Entry 2PPB (X-ray diffraction, 3.00 A resolution); this record covers chains G and D of the 8 polymer chains in the assembly.

# Chain G
Molecule: 23-nt DNA strand
Sequence (23 nucleotides; numbered 1 to 23; the number before each row is that of its first residue):
     1 CCCTGTCTGG CGTTCGCGCG CCG

# Chain D
Molecule: DNA-directed RNA polymerase beta' chain
Source organism: Thermus thermophilus
Notes: EC 2.7.7.6
Reference sequence: Q8RQE8 (RPOC_THET8); residue numbers follow UniProt; this construct covers 1-1524
Chain sequence (1524 residues; row label = number of the first residue in the row):
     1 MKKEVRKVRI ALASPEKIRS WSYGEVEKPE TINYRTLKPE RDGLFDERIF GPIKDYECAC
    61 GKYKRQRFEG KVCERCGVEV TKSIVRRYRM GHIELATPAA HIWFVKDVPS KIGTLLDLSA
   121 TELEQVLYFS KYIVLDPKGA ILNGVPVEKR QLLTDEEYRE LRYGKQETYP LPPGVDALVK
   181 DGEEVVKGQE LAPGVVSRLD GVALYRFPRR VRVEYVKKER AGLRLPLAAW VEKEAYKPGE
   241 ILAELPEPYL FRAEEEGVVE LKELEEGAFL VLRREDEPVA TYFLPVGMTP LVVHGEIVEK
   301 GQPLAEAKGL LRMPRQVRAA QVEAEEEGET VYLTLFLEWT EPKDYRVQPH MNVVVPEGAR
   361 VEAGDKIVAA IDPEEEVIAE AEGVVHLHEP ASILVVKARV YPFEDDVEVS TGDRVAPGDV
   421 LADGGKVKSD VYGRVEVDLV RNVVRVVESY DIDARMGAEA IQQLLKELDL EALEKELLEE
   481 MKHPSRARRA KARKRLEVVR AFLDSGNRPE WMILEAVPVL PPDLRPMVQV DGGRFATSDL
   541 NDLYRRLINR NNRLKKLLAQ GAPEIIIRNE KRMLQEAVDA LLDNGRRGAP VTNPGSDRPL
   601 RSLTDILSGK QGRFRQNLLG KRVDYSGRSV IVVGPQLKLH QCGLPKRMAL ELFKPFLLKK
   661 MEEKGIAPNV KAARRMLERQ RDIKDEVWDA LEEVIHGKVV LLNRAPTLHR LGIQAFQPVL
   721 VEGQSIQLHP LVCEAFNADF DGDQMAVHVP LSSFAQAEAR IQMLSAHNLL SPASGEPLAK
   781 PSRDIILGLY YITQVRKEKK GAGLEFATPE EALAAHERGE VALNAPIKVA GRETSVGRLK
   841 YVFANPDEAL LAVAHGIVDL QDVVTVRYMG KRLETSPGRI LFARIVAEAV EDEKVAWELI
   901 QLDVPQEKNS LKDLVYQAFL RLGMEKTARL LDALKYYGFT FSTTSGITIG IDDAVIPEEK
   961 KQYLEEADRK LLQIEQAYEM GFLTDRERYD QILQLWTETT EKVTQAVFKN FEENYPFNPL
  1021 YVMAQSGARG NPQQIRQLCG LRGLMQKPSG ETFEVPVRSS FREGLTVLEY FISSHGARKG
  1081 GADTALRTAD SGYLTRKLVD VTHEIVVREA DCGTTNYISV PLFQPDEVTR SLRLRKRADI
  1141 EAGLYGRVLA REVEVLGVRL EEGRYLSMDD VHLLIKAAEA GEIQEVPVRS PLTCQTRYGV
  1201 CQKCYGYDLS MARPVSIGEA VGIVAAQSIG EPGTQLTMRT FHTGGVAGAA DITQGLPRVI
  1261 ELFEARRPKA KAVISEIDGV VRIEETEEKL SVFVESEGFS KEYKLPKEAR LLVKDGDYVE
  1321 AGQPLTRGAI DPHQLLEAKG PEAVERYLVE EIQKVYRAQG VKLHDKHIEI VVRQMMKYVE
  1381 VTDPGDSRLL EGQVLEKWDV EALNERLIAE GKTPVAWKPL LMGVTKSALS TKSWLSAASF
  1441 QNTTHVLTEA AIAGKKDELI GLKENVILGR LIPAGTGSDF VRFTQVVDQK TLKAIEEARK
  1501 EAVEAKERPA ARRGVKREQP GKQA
Disordered / not traced: 1, 208-390, 1244-1250, 1506-1524
Metal / ion sites: Zn2+ site 1: Cys-58, Cys-60, Cys-73, Cys-76; Mg2+: Asp-739, Asp-741, Asp-743 (shared with 1 residue of chain H); Zn2+ site 2: Cys-1112, Cys-1194, Cys-1201, Cys-1204
Small-molecule neighbours:
  - AMP-CPP (APC; diphosphomethylphosphonic acid adenosyl ester): Arg-704, Pro-706, Asn-737, Asp-739, Arg-783, Arg-1029, Thr-1088
  - streptolydigin (STD): Ala-1082, Ala-1085, Leu-1086, Arg-1087, Asp-1090, Leu-1256, Pro-1257, Ile-1260
From the paper describing this entry:
  - binding site for streptolydigin: Ala-1082 to Leu-1086
  - conformationally variable residues (order/disorder transition): Gly-1244 to Ala-1250, Asp-1251 to Gly-1255

# Chain G / chain D interface
Pairs across the interface (33; chain G residue first):
  DC1(G) / Arg-488(D)  salt bridge to the phosphate
  DC2(G) / Ser-485(D)  sugar contact
  DC2(G) / Ala-487(D)  sugar contact
  DC2(G) / Arg-488(D)  salt bridge to the phosphate
  DC3(G) / Arg-486(D)  salt bridge to the phosphate
  DC3(G) / Ala-487(D)  hydrogen bond to the phosphate
  DG10(G) / Lys-106(D)  phosphate contact
  DG10(G) / Val-108(D)  sugar contact
  DG10(G) / Arg-586(D)  sugar contact
  DC11(G) / Arg-586(D)  salt bridge to the phosphate
  DC11(G) / Gln-1441(D)  phosphate contact
  DC11(G) / Asn-1442(D)  hydrogen bond to the phosphate
  DG12(G) / Tyr-1093(D)  hydrogen bond to the phosphate
  DG12(G) / Arg-1096(D)  phosphate contact
  DG12(G) / Phe-1440(D)  phosphate contact
  DG12(G) / Gln-1441(D)  phosphate contact
  DG12(G) / Asn-1442(D)  phosphate contact
  DT13(G) / Ala-1089(D)  phosphate contact
  DT13(G) / Tyr-1093(D)  hydrogen bond to the phosphate
  DT13(G) / Arg-1096(D)  salt bridge to the phosphate
  DT14(G) / Lys-610(D)  salt bridge to the phosphate
  DT14(G) / Thr-1088(D)  base contact
  DT14(G) / Ala-1089(D)  phosphate contact
  DT14(G) / Gly-1092(D)  sugar contact
  DC15(G) / Arg-615(D)  salt bridge to the phosphate
  DC15(G) / Ala-705(D)  base contact
  DC15(G) / Pro-706(D)  base contact
  DC15(G) / Arg-1096(D)  salt bridge to the phosphate
  DG16(G) / Lys-621(D)  salt bridge to the phosphate
  DC17(G) / Arg-622(D)  salt bridge to the phosphate
  DC17(G) / Arg-628(D)  hydrogen bond to the phosphate
  DG18(G) / Arg-628(D)  salt bridge to the phosphate
  DG23(G) / Arg-534(D)  salt bridge to the phosphate
Also at the interface, not in a pair above, chain D (24 interface residues in all): Gly-609

# Overview
13 residues of chain G face 24 of chain D across their interface; the contacts include 5 hydrogen bonds and 12
salt bridges. Among the polar pairs are DC3(G)/Ala-487(D), DC11(G)/Asn-1442(D) and DG12(G)/Tyr-1093(D). Bound
to chain D: streptolydigin and AMP-CPP. From the paper: a binding site for streptolydigin at Ala-1082(D);
conformational variability at Gly-1244(D) and Asp-1251(D).
Chain G is a 23-nt DNA strand and chain D is DNA-directed RNA polymerase beta' chain (Thermus thermophilus);
the structure, Crystal structure of the T. thermophilus RNAP polymerase elongation complex with the ntp
substrate analog and ..., was determined by X-ray diffraction together with 2O5J from the same study.
